PDB entry 7QPG | electron microscopy, 3.90 A resolution | chains B and R of the 6 polymer chains in the assembly

[Chain B]
Protein: Protein zwilch homolog
Source organism: Homo sapiens
UniProtKB: Q9H900 (ZWILC_HUMAN); numbering as in UniProt (aligned over 1-591)
Amino-acid sequence (591 residues; each row starts with the number of its first residue):
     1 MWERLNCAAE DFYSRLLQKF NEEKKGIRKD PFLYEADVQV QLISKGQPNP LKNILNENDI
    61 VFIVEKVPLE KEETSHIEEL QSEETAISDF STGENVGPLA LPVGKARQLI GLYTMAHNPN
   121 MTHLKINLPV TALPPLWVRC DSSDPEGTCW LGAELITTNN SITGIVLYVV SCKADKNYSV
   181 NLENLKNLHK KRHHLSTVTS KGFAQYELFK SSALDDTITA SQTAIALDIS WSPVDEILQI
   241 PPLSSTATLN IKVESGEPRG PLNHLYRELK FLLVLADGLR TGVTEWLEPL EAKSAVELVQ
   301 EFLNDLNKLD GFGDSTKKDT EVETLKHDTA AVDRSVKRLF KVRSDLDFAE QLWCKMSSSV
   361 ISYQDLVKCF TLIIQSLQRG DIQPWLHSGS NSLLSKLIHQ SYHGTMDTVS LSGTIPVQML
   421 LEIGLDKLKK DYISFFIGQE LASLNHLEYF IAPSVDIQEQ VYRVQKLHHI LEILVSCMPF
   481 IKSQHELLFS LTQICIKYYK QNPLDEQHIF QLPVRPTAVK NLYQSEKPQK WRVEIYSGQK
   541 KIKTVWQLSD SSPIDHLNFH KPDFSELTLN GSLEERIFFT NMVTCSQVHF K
What the authors report for this chain:
  - mutagenesis - E422A/D426A: unchanged binding to Spindly

[Chain R]
Protein: Kinetochore-associated protein 1
Source organism: Homo sapiens
UniProtKB: chimeric construct of A0A366VY15, P50748: residues -243 to -9 from A0A366VY15 (A0A366VY15_9GAMM) positions 2-236 (UniProt number = residue number + 245); residues 0-2209 from P50748 positions 1-2210 (UniProt number = residue number + 1)
Amino-acid sequence (2464 residues; each row starts with the number of its first residue; numbers below 1 keep their minus sign (Met-254 is residue -254)):
  -254 MAHHHHHHSS GVSKGEEDNM AIIKEFMRFK VHMEGSVNGH EFEIEGEGEG RPYEGTQTAK
  -194 LKVTKGGPLP FAWDILSPQF MYGSKAYVKH PADIPDYLKL SFPEGFKWER VMNFEDGGVV
  -134 TVTQDSSLQD GEFIYKVKLR GTNFPSDGPV MQKKTMGWEA SSERMYPEDG ALKGEIKQRL
   -74 KLKDGGHYDA EVKTTYKAKK PVQLPGAYNV NIKLDITSHN EDYTIVEQYE RAEGRHSTGG
   -14 MDELYKLEVL FQGPGSWNDI ELLTNDDTGS GYLSVGSRKE HGTALYQVDL LVKISSEKAS
    46 LNPKIQACSL SDGFIIVADQ SVILLDSICR SLQLHLVFDT EVDVVGLCQE GKFLLVGERS
   106 GNLHLIHVTS KQTLLTNAFV QKANDENRRT YQNLVIEKDG SNEGTYYMLL LTYSGFFCIT
   166 NLQLLKIQQA IENVDFSTAK KLQGQIKSSF ISTENYHTLG CLSLVAGDLA SEVPVIIGGT
   226 GNCAFSKWEP DSSKKGMTVK NLIDAEIIKG AKKFQLIDNL LFVLDTDNVL SLWDIYTLTP
   286 VWNWPSLHVE EFLLTTEADS PSSVTWQGIT NLKLIALTAS ANKKMKNLMV YSLPTMEILY
   346 SLEVSSVSSL VQTGISTDTI YLLEGVCKND PKLSEDSVSV LVLRCLTEAL PENRLSRLLH
   406 KHRFAEAESF AIQFGLDVEL VYKVKSNHIL EKLALSSVDA SEQTEWQQLV DDAKENLHKI
   466 QDDEFVVNYC LKAQWITYET TQEMLNYAKT RLLKKEDKTA LIYSDGLKEV LRAHAKLTTF
   526 YGAFGPEKFS GSSWIEFLNN EDDLKDIFLQ LKEGNLVCAQ YLWLRHRANF ESRFDVKMLE
   586 SLLNSMSASV SLQKLCPWFK NDVIPFVRRT VPEGQIILAK WLEQAARNLE LTDKANWPEN
   646 GLQLAEIFFT AEKTDELGLA SSWHWISLKD YQNTEEVCQL RTLVNNLREL ITLHRKYNCK
   706 LALSDFEKEN TTTIVFRMFD KVLAPELIPS ILEKFIRVYM REHDLQEEEL LLLYIEDLLN
   766 RCSSKSTSLF ETAWEAKAMA VIACLSDTDL IFDAVLKIMY AAVVPWSAAV EQLVKQHLEM
   826 DHPKVKLLQE SYKLMEMKKL LRGYGIREVN LLNKEIMRVV RYILKQDVPS SLEDALKVAQ
   886 AFMLSDDEIY SLRIIDLIDR EQGEDCLLLL KSLPPAEAEK TAERVIIWAR LALQEEPDHS
   946 KEGKAWRMSV AKTSVDILKI LCDIQKDNLQ KKDECEEMLK LFKEVASLQE NFEVFLSFED
  1006 YSNSSLVADL REQHIKAHEV AQAKHKPGST PEPIAAEVRS PSMESKLHRQ ALALQMSKQE
  1066 LEAELTLRAL KDGNIKTALK KCSDLFKYHC NADTGKLLFL TCQKLCQMLA DNVPVTVPVG
  1126 LNLPSMIHDL ASQAATICSP DFLLDALELC KHTLMAVELS RQCQMDDCGI LMKASFGTHK
  1186 DPYEEWSYSD FFSEDGIVLE SQMVLPVIYE LISSLVPLAE SKRYPLESTS LPYCSLNEGD
  1246 GLVLPVINSI SALLQNLQES SQWELALRFV VGSFGTCLQH SVSNFMNATL SEKLFGETTL
  1306 VKSRHVVMEL KEKAVIFIRE NATTLLHKVF NCRLVDLDLA LGYCTLLPQK DVFENLWKLI
  1366 DKAWQNYDKI LAISLVGSEL ASLYQEIEMG LKFRELSTDA QWGIRLGKLG ISFQPVFRQH
  1426 FLTKKDLIKA LVENIDMDTS LILEYCSTFQ LDCDAVLQLF IETLLHNTNA GQGQGDASMD
  1486 SAKRRHPKLL AKALEMVPLL TSTKDLVISL SGILHKLDPY DYEMIEVVLK VIERADEKIT
  1546 NININQALSI LKHLKSYRRI SPPVDLEYQY MLEHVITLPS AAQTRLPFHL IFFGTAQNFW
  1606 KILSTELSEE SFPTLLLISK LMKFSLDTLY VSTAKHVFEK KLKPKLLKLT QAKSSTLINK
  1666 EITKITQTIE SCLLSIVNPE WAVAIAISLA QDIPEGSFKI SALKFCLYLA ERWLQNIPSQ
  1726 DEKREKAEAL LKKLHIQYRR SGTEAVLIAH KLNTEEYLRV IGKPAHLIVS LYEHPSINQR
  1786 IQNSSGTDYP DIHAAAKEIA EVNEINLEKV WDMLLEKWLC PSTKPGEKPS ELFELQEDEA
  1846 LRRVQYLLLS RPIDYSSRML FVFATSTTTT LGMHQLTFAH RTRALQCLFY LADKETIESL
  1906 FKKPIEEVKS YLRCITFLAS FETLNIPITY ELFCSSPKEG MIKGLWKNHS HESMAVRLVT
  1966 ELCLEYKIYD LQLWNGLLQK LLGFNMIPYL RKVLKAISSI HSLWQVPYFS KAWQRVIQIP
  2026 LLSASCPLSP DQLSDCSESL IAVLECPVSG DLDLIGVARQ YIQLELPAFA LACLMLMPHS
  2086 EKRHQQIKNF LGSCDPQVIL KQLEEHMNTG QLAGFSHQIR SLILNNIINK KEFGILAKTK
  2146 YFQMLKMHAM NTNNITELVN YLANDLSLDE ASVLITEYSK HCGKPVPPDT APCEILKMFL
  2206 SGLS
Disordered / not traced: -254 to 1
Sequence notes: initiating methionine (-254); expression tag (-253 to -244); linker (-8 to 1)
What the authors report for this chain:
  - post-translational modification sites: Thr13, Ser15 (citing earlier work)
  - self-association interface (contacts with another copy of this molecule): Thr655 to Glu680

[Chain B / chain R interface]
Residue-residue contacts - 49 pairs, chain B then chain R:
  Met1(B) - Ile252(R)  hydrophobic
  Trp2(B) - Pro290(R)
  Trp2(B) - Ser291(R)
  Arg4(B) - Ile252(R)
  Arg107(B) - Leu283(R)
  Arg107(B) - Pro285(R)
  Gln108(B) - Ile252(R)
  Met115(B) - Val286(R)
  Asn118(B) - Trp287(R)
  Asn120(B) - Trp287(R)
  Met121(B) - Trp287(R)  hydrophobic
  Pro145(B) - Lys245(R)
  Glu146(B) - Asn246(R)
  Glu146(B) - Thr282(R)
  Val169(B) - Thr282(R)
  Arg192(B) - Tyr281(R)
  His194(B) - Asn264(R)
  His194(B) - Thr310(R)
  His194(B) - Trp311(R)  hydrogen bond (backbone-side chain)
  Ser196(B) - Ala439(R)
  Thr197(B) - Ala439(R)
  Leu309(B) - Thr772(R)
  Asp310(B) - Thr772(R)
  Asp310(B) - Arg852(R)  salt bridge
  Phe312(B) - Arg852(R)
  Asp314(B) - Phe775(R)
  Gly380(B) - Arg852(R)
  Asp381(B) - Arg852(R)  hydrogen bond (backbone-side chain)
  Gln383(B) - Ser768(R)
  Gln383(B) - Ser771(R)
  Gln383(B) - Thr772(R)  hydrogen bond (backbone-side chain)
  Pro384(B) - Thr772(R)
  Trp385(B) - Lys770(R)
  Trp385(B) - Thr772(R)  hydrogen bond (backbone-side chain)
  Trp385(B) - Glu776(R)
  Leu386(B) - Lys770(R)  hydrogen bond (backbone-side chain)
  Tyr402(B) - Ser769(R)
  Ala442(B) - Leu636(R)
  Ser443(B) - Leu636(R)
  Asn445(B) - Gln629(R)
  Asn445(B) - Arg632(R)
  His446(B) - Gln629(R)  hydrogen bond
  His446(B) - Asn633(R)  hydrogen bond
  His446(B) - Leu636(R)
  Phe489(B) - Leu636(R)  hydrophobic
  Phe489(B) - Thr637(R)
  Ser586(B) - Asp279(R)  hydrogen bond
  His589(B) - Ile314(R)
  Lys591(B) - Ile314(R)
Other interface residues (no listed pair), chain B (47 interface residues in all): Gly111, Leu167, Lys191, Leu306, Asn307, His387, Ser388, Glu440, Leu444, His485, Glu486, Val588
Other interface residues (no listed pair), chain R (38 interface residues in all): Thr284, Pro339, Thr340, Glu436, Leu440, Gln479, Ala593, Ser709

[In short]
47 residues of chain B and 38 residues of chain R are in contact, with 8 hydrogen bonds and 1 salt bridge.
Polar pairs include Asp310(B)-Arg852(R), His194(B)-Trp311(R) and Asp381(B)-Arg852(R). From the paper:
E422A/D426A of chain B leave binding to Spindly unchanged; modification sites Thr13(R) and Ser15(R).
Chain B is Protein zwilch homolog and chain R is Kinetochore-associated protein 1, both from Homo sapiens; the
structure, Human RZZ kinetochore corona complex, was determined by electron microscopy.
